8YS5 - chains C and H of the 8 polymer chains in the assembly; structure by electron microscopy, 2.95 A resolution.

Chain C (and H):
Protein: 2-oxoglutarate ferredoxin oxidoreductase subunit beta
Organism: Helicobacter pylori
Notes: EC 1.2.7.3; chain H of this document is another copy of the same molecule, construct and numbering; everything in this record applies to it too
UniProt: A0A024BZG2 (A0A024BZG2_HELPX); residues 1-273 here = UniProt positions 1-273
Amino-acid sequence (273 residues; row label = number of the first residue in the row):
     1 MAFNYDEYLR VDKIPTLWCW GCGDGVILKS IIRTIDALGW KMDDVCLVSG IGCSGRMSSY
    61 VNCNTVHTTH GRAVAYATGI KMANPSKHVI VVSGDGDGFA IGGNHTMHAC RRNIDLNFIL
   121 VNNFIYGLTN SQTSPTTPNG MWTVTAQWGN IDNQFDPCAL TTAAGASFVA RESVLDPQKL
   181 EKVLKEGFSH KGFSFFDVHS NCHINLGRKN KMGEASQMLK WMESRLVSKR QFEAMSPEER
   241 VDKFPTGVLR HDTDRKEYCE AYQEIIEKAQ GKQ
Sequence notes: conflict Arg-250 (Lys in A0A024BZG2)
Ion coordination: 4Fe-4S cluster Fe: Cys-19, Cys-22, Cys-53, Cys-202; Mg2+: Asp-95, Asn-123 (together with thiamine diphosphate)
Small-molecule neighbours:
  - thiamine diphosphate: Ile-51, Gly-52, Cys-53, Ser-54, His-70, Gly-94, Asp-95, Gly-96, Asp-97, Asn-123, Ile-125, Tyr-126, Gly-127, Leu-128, Thr-129, Ser-134
  - 4Fe-4S cluster (SF4): Trp-18, Cys-19, Cys-22, Asp-24, Cys-53, Asn-123, Gly-127, Asn-201, Cys-202, His-203, Ile-204, Asn-205

Interface between chain C and chain H:
Residue-residue contacts (35; chain C residue first):
  Ala-100(C) / Asn-104(H)  hydrogen bond (backbone-side chain)
  Ala-100(C) / His-108(H)  hydrogen bond (backbone-side chain)
  Ile-101(C) / Asn-104(H)  hydrogen bond (backbone-side chain)
  Gly-103(C) / Asn-104(H)
  Asn-104(C) / Ala-100(H)  hydrogen bond (side chain-backbone)
  Asn-104(C) / Ile-101(H)  hydrogen bond (side chain-backbone)
  Asn-104(C) / Gly-103(H)
  Met-107(C) / Phe-155(H)
  His-108(C) / Ala-100(H)  hydrogen bond (side chain-backbone)
  His-108(C) / Phe-155(H)
  Arg-111(C) / Pro-135(H)
  Arg-111(C) / Asp-152(H)  salt bridge
  Arg-111(C) / Asn-153(H)  hydrogen bond (backbone-side chain)
  Arg-111(C) / Phe-155(H)
  Pro-135(C) / Arg-111(H)
  Trp-148(C) / Ala-269(H)
  Trp-148(C) / Gln-270(H)
  Trp-148(C) / Gln-273(H)
  Ile-151(C) / Tyr-258(H)  hydrophobic
  Ile-151(C) / Ile-265(H)  hydrophobic
  Asp-152(C) / Arg-111(H)
  Asp-152(C) / Tyr-258(H)
  Asn-153(C) / Arg-111(H)  hydrogen bond (side chain-backbone)
  Asn-153(C) / Arg-255(H)
  Phe-155(C) / His-108(H)
  Phe-155(C) / Arg-111(H)
  Leu-160(C) / Leu-160(H)  hydrophobic
  Ala-163(C) / Leu-160(H)  hydrophobic
  Ala-163(C) / Ala-163(H)  hydrophobic
  Arg-255(C) / Asn-153(H)
  Tyr-258(C) / Asp-152(H)
  Ala-261(C) / Ile-151(H)  hydrophobic
  Ile-265(C) / Ile-151(H)  hydrophobic
  Ala-269(C) / Trp-148(H)
  Gln-270(C) / Trp-148(H)
Also at the interface, not in a pair above, chain C (31 interface residues in all): Phe-99, Gly-102, Arg-112, Asn-113, Gly-149, Gln-154, Ala-159, Ala-164, Lys-268, Gln-273
Also at the interface, not in a pair above, chain H (30 interface residues in all): Gly-102, Met-107, Arg-112, Asn-113, Gly-149, Ala-159, Ala-164, Ala-261, Tyr-262, Lys-268

Overview:
Chain C and chain H form an interface of 31 and 30 residues respectively; the contacts include 8 hydrogen
bonds and 1 salt bridge. Polar contacts include Arg-111(C)/Asp-152(H), Ala-100(C)/Asn-104(H) and
Ala-100(C)/His-108(H). Bound to chain C: 4Fe-4S cluster and thiamine diphosphate.
Both chains are 2-oxoglutarate ferredoxin oxidoreductase subunit beta (Helicobacter pylori). Entry 8YS5
(Cryo-EM structure of the Helicobacter pylori OorDABC complex in the apo-form) was determined by electron
microscopy (same publication as 8YS6).
